Entry 7ZD2 (X-ray diffraction, 2.16 A resolution); this record covers chains A and B of the 4 polymer chains in the assembly.

== Chain A (and B) ==
Molecule: Adenosylhomocysteinase
Organism: Pseudomonas aeruginosa PAO1
Notes: EC 3.3.1.1; chain B of this document is another copy of the same molecule, construct and numbering; everything in this record applies to it too
UniProtKB: Q9I685 (SAHH_PSEAE); residues 1-469 here = UniProt positions 1-469
Sequence (472 residues; each row starts with the number of its first residue; numbers below 1 keep their minus sign (Ser-2 is residue -2)):
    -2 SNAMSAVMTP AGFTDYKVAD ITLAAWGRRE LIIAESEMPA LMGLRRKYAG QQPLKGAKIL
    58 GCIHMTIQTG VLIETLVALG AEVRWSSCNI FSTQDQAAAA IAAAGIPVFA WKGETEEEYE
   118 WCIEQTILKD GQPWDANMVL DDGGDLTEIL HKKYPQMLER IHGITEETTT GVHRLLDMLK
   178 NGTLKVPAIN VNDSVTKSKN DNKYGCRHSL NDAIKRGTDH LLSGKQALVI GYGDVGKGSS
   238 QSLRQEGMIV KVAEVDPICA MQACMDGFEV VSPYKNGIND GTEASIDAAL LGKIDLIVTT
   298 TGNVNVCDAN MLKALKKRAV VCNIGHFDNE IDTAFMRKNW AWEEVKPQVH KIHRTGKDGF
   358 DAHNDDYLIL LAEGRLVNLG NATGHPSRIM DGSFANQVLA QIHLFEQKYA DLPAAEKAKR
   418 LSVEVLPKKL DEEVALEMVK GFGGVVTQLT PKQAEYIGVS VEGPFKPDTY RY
Disordered / not traced: -2 to 8
Sequence notes: expression tag (-2 to 0)
Swiss-Prot annotation at these positions:
  - binding site (substrate): Thr63, Asp139, Glu164, Lys194, Asp198
  - binding site (NAD(+)): Thr165 to Thr167, Asn199, Gly228 to Gly233, Glu251, Asn300, Ile321 to His323, Asn375

== Interface between chain A and chain B ==
Contacting residue pairs (68):
  Trp23(A) - Val342(B)
  Trp23(A) - Lys343(B)
  Arg26(A) - Glu340(B)
  Arg26(A) - Glu341(B)  hydrogen bond (side chain-backbone)
  Arg26(A) - Val342(B)  hydrogen bond (side chain-backbone)
  Glu27(A) - Lys343(B)
  Ile29(A) - Ala359(B)
  Ile29(A) - His360(B)
  Ile30(A) - His217(B)
  Ile30(A) - Val342(B)  hydrophobic
  Ser33(A) - Arg315(B)
  Ser33(A) - Tyr364(B)
  Glu34(A) - His217(B)
  Glu34(A) - Lys222(B)  salt bridge
  Arg204(A) - Ser220(B)
  Arg204(A) - Gln242(B)  hydrogen bond (side chain-backbone)
  Arg204(A) - Glu243(B)
  Arg204(A) - Gly244(B)
  His205(A) - Lys212(B)  hydrogen bond (backbone-side chain)
  His205(A) - His217(B)
  Asn208(A) - Lys212(B)  hydrogen bond
  Asn208(A) - Glu243(B)
  Asp209(A) - Lys212(B)
  Lys212(A) - His205(B)  hydrogen bond (side chain-backbone)
  Lys212(A) - Asn208(B)  hydrogen bond
  Lys212(A) - Asp209(B)
  Lys212(A) - Arg213(B)  hydrogen bond (backbone-side chain)
  Arg213(A) - Lys212(B)  hydrogen bond (side chain-backbone)
  Arg213(A) - Arg213(B)
  Arg213(A) - Asp216(B)  salt bridge
  Asp216(A) - Arg213(B)  salt bridge
  Asp216(A) - Thr380(B)  hydrogen bond
  Asp216(A) - Pro383(B)
  His217(A) - Ile30(B)
  His217(A) - Glu34(B)  salt bridge
  His217(A) - His205(B)
  Leu218(A) - Pro383(B)
  Leu218(A) - Arg385(B)
  Leu218(A) - Ile386(B)  hydrophobic
  Leu218(A) - Phe439(B)  hydrophobic
  Ser220(A) - Phe439(B)
  Gly221(A) - Phe439(B)
  Lys222(A) - Glu34(B)  salt bridge
  Lys222(A) - Arg385(B)
  Gln242(A) - Arg204(B)  hydrogen bond (backbone-side chain)
  Gln242(A) - Gln242(B)
  Gln242(A) - Glu243(B)  hydrogen bond
  Glu243(A) - Arg204(B)
  Glu243(A) - Asn208(B)  hydrogen bond
  Glu243(A) - Gln242(B)  hydrogen bond
  Gly244(A) - Arg204(B)
  Arg315(A) - Ser33(B)
  Glu340(A) - Arg26(B)
  Glu341(A) - Arg26(B)  hydrogen bond (backbone-side chain)
  Val342(A) - Trp23(B)
  Val342(A) - Arg26(B)  hydrogen bond (backbone-side chain)
  Lys343(A) - Trp23(B)
  Ala359(A) - Ile29(B)
  Tyr364(A) - Ser33(B)
  Thr380(A) - Asp216(B)  hydrogen bond
  Pro383(A) - Asp216(B)
  Pro383(A) - Leu218(B)
  Arg385(A) - Leu218(B)
  Arg385(A) - Lys222(B)
  Ile386(A) - Leu218(B)  hydrophobic
  Phe439(A) - Leu218(B)  hydrophobic
  Phe439(A) - Ser220(B)
  Phe439(A) - Gly221(B)
Other interface residues (no listed pair), chain A (39 interface residues in all): Glu32, Leu219, Lys348, His360, Ser384
Other interface residues (no listed pair), chain B (39 interface residues in all): Glu27, Glu32, Leu219, Lys348, Ser384

== In short ==
Chain A and chain B each contribute 39 residues to their interface, with 17 hydrogen bonds and 5 salt bridges.
Polar pairs include Glu34(A)-Lys222(B), Arg213(A)-Asp216(B) and His217(A)-Glu34(B). From UniProt: 5
substrate-binding residues and 16 NAD+-binding residues on chain A.
Chain A and chain B are both Adenosylhomocysteinase (Pseudomonas aeruginosa PAO1); the structure, Crystal
structure of Pseudomonas aeruginosa S-adenosyl-L-homocysteine hydrolase inhibited by Co2+ ions, was determined
by X-ray diffraction (same publication as 7ZD0, 7ZD1, 7ZD3 and 7ZD4).
